PDB entry 6P18 | electron microscopy, 3.50 A resolution | chains D and R of the 11 polymer chains in the assembly

[Chain D]
Protein: DNA-directed RNA polymerase subunit beta'
Organism: Escherichia coli (strain K12)
Notes: EC 2.7.7.6
UniProt: P0A8T7 (RPOC_ECOLI); residue numbers follow UniProt; this construct covers 1-1407
Chain sequence (1430 residues; row label = number of the first residue in the row):
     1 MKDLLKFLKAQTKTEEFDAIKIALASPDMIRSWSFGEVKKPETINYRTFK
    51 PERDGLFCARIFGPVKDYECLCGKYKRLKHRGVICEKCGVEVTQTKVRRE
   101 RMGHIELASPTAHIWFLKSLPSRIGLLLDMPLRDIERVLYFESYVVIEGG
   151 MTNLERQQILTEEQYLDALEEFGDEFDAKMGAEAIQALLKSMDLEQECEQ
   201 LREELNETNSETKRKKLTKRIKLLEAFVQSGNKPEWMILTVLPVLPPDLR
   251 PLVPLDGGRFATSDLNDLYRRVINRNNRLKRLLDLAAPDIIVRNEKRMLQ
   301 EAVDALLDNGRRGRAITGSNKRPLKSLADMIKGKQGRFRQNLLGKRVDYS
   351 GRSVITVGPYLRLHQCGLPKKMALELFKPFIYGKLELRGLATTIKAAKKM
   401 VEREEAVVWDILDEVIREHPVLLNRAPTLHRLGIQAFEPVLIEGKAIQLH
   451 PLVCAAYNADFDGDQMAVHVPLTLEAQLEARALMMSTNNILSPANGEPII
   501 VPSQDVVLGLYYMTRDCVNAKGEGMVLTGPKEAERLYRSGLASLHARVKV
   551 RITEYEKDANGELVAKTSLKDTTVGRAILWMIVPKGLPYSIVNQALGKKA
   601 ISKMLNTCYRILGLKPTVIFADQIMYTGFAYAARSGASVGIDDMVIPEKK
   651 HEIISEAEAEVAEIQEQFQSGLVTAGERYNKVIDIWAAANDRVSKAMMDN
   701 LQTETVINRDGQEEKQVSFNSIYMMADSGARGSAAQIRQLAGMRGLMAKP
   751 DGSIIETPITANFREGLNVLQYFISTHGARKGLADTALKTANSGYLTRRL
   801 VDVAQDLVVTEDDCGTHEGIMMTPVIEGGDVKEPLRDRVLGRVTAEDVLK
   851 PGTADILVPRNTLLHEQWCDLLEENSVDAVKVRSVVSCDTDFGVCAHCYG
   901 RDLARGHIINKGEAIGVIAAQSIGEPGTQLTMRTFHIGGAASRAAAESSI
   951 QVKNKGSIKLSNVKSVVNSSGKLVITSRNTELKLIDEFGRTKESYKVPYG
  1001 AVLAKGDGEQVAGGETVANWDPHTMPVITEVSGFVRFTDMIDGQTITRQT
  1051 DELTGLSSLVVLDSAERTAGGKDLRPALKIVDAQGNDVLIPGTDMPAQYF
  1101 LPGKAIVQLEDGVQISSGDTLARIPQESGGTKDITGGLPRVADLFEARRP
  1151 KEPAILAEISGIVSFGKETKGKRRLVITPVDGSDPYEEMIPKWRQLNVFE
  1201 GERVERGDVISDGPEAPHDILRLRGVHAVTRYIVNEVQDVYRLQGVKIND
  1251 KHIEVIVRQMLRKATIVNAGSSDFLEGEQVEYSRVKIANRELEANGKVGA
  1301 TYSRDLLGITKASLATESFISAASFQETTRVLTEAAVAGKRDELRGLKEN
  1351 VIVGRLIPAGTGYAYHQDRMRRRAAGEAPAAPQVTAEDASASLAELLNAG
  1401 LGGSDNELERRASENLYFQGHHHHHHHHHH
Unresolved in the structure: 1-14, 931-956, 1127-1135, 1377-1430
Differences from the reference sequence: expression tag (1408-1430)
Metal / ion sites: Zn2+ site 1: Cys-70, Cys-72, Cys-85, Cys-88; Mg2+: Asp-460, Asp-462, Asp-464 (shared with A11(R) of chain R); Zn2+ site 2: Cys-814, Cys-888, Cys-895, Cys-898
UniProt features mapped onto this chain:
  - binding site (Zn(2+)): Cys-70, Cys-72, Cys-85, Cys-88, Cys-814, Cys-888, Cys-895, Cys-898
  - binding site (Mg(2+)): Asp-460, Asp-462, Asp-464
  - modified residue: Lys-983 (N6-acetyllysine)
  - mutagenesis: Gln-504 (Q504P: Resistant to antibiotics salinamide A and B), Asn-690 (N690D: Resistant to antibiotics salinamide A and B), Met-697 (M697V: Resistant to antibiotics salinamide A and B), Ala-735 (A735T: Resistant to antibiotics salinamide A and B), Arg-738 (R738C/H/P/S: Resistant to antibiotics salinamide A and B), Ala-748 (A748E: Resistant to antibiotics salinamide A and B), Pro-758 (P758S/T: Resistant to antibiotics salinamide A and B), Phe-763 (F763C: Resistant to antibiotics salinamide A and B), Ser-775 (S775A: Resistant to antibiotics salinamide A and B), Ala-779 (A779T/V: Resistant to antibiotics salinamide A and B), Arg-780 (R780C: Resistant to antibiotics salinamide A and B), Gly-782 (G782A/C: Resistant to antibiotics salinamide A and B), 1 further mutagenesis entry in UniProt

[Chain R]
Molecule: 11-nt RNA strand
Sequence (11 nucleotides; numbered 1 to 11; the number before each row is that of its first residue):
     1 UGGGAGAGGUA
Metal / ion sites: Mg2+: A11 (shared with Asp-460(D), Asp-462(D), Asp-464(D) of chain D)

[Interface between chain D and chain R]
Contacting residue pairs (11; chain D residue first):
  Val-253(D) / G2(R)  sugar contact
  Val-253(D) / G3(R)  sugar contact
  Leu-255(D) / G3(R)  base contact
  Ala-261(D) / G3(R)  base contact
  Arg-322(D) / G6(R)  salt bridge to the phosphate
  Gln-335(D) / A5(R)  phosphate contact
  Arg-425(D) / A11(R)  hydrogen bond to the sugar
  Asp-460(D) / A11(R)  phosphate contact
  Asp-462(D) / A11(R)  phosphate contact
  Gly-463(D) / U10(R)  sugar contact
  Asp-464(D) / A11(R)  hydrogen bond to the sugar
Also at the interface, not in a pair above, chain D (13 interface residues in all): Asp-256, Ala-426, Pro-427
Also at the interface, not in a pair above, chain R (7 interface residues in all): U1

[Summary]
13 residues of chain D and 7 residues of chain R are in contact; the contacts include 2 hydrogen bonds and 1
salt bridge. Polar contacts include Arg-425(D)/A11(R), Asp-464(D)/A11(R) and Arg-322(D)/G6(R).
Here chain D is DNA-directed RNA polymerase subunit beta' (Escherichia coli (strain K12)) and chain R is an
11-nt RNA strand. Entry 6P18 (Q21 transcription antitermination complex: loading complex) was determined by
electron microscopy, deposited together with 6P19, 6P1A, 6P1B and 6P1C.
